PDB entry 1OF3 | X-ray diffraction, 2.00 A resolution | chain A

Chain A:
Name: Beta-mannosidase
Organism: Thermotoga maritima
Notes: fragment: carbohydrate-binding module, residues 505-680
UniProtKB: Q9RIK9 (Q9RIK9); residues 1-176 here correspond to UniProt positions 505-680 (UniProt number = residue number + 504)
Amino-acid sequence (179 residues; row label = number of the first residue in the row; numbers below 1 keep their minus sign (Mse-2 is residue -2)):
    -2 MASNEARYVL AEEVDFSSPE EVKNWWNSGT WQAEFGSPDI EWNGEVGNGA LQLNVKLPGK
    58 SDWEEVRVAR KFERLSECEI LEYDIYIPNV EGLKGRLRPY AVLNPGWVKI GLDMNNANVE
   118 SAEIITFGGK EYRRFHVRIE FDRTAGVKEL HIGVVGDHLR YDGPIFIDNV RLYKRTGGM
Unresolved in the structure: 174-176
Modified residues: Mse-2 (selenomethionine; parent Met); Mse111 (selenomethionine; parent Met); Mse176 (selenomethionine)
Metal / ion sites: Ca2+: Asp12, Gly44, Gly46, Asp165

Overview:
The Ca2+ site is built by Asp12, Gly44, Gly46 and Asp165.
Chain A is Beta-mannosidase (Thermotoga maritima); the structure, Structural and thermodynamic dissection of
specific mannan recognition by a carbohydrate-binding module, TmCBM27, was determined by X-ray diffraction
together with 1OF4 and 1OH4 from the same study.
